PDB entry 1QJA | X-ray diffraction, 2.00 A resolution | chains A and R of the 4 polymer chains in the assembly

== Chain A ==
Molecule: 14-3-3 protein zeta
Organism: Homo sapiens
UniProtKB: P29312 (143Z_HUMAN); numbering as in UniProt (aligned over 1-245)
Chain sequence (245 residues; each row starts with the number of its first residue):
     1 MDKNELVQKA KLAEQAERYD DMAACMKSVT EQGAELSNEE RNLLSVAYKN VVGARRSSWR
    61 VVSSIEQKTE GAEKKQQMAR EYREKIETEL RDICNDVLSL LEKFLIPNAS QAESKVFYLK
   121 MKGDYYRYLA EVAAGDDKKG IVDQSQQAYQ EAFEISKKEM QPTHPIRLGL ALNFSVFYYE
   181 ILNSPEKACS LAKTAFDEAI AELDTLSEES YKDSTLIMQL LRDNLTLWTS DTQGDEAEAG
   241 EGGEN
Unresolved in the structure: 67-76, 134-136, 231-245

== Chain R ==
Molecule: Phosphopeptide
Chain sequence (8 residues; each row starts with the number of its first residue):
     3 RLYHSLPA
Modified positions: Ser7 (phosphoserine; SEP)

== How chain A and chain R interact ==
Contacting residue pairs - 28 pairs, chain A then chain R:
  Lys49(A) - Ser7(R)
  Lys49(A) - Leu8(R)  hydrogen bond (side chain-backbone)
  Arg56(A) - Arg3(R)
  Arg56(A) - Ser7(R)
  Arg60(A) - Arg3(R)
  Lys120(A) - Leu8(R)
  Arg127(A) - Arg3(R)
  Arg127(A) - Ser7(R)
  Tyr128(A) - Ser7(R)
  Glu131(A) - Arg3(R)  salt bridge
  Leu172(A) - His6(R)
  Leu172(A) - Ser7(R)
  Leu172(A) - Leu8(R)
  Asn173(A) - Ser7(R)
  Asn173(A) - Leu8(R)  hydrogen bond (side chain-backbone)
  Val176(A) - Arg3(R)
  Val176(A) - Tyr5(R)  hydrophobic
  Val176(A) - His6(R)
  Tyr179(A) - Tyr5(R)  hydrophobic
  Glu180(A) - Arg3(R)  salt bridge
  Glu180(A) - Tyr5(R)
  Ile217(A) - Leu8(R)  hydrophobic
  Leu220(A) - Pro9(R)
  Asn224(A) - Tyr5(R)
  Asn224(A) - His6(R)  hydrogen bond (side chain-backbone)
  Leu227(A) - Leu4(R)
  Leu227(A) - Tyr5(R)
  Trp228(A) - Tyr5(R)
Also at the interface, not in a pair above, chain A (20 interface residues in all): Val46, Asn50, Gly169
Also at the interface, not in a pair above, chain R (8 interface residues in all): Ala10

== Summary ==
20 residues of chain A and 8 residues of chain R are in contact, with 3 hydrogen bonds and 2 salt bridges.
Among the polar pairs are Glu131(A)-Arg3(R), Glu180(A)-Arg3(R) and Lys49(A)-Leu8(R).
Here chain A is 14-3-3 protein zeta (Homo sapiens) and chain R is Phosphopeptide. Entry 1QJA (14-3-3
zeta/phosphopeptide complex (mode 2)) was determined by X-ray diffraction, deposited together with 1QJB.
